Entry 7XFN (electron microscopy, 2.80 A resolution); this record covers chains H and J of the 10 polymer chains in the assembly.

== Chain H ==
Molecule: Histone H2B 1.1
Source organism: Xenopus laevis
Reference sequence: P02281 (H2B11_XENLA); residues -3 to 122 here correspond to UniProt positions 1-126 (UniProt number = residue number + 4)
Sequence (126 residues; each row starts with the number of its first residue; numbers below 1 keep their minus sign (Met-3 is residue -3)):
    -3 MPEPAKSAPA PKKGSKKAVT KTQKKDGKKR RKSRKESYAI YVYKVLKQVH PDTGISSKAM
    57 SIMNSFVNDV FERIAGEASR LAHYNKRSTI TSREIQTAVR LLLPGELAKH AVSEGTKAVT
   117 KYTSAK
Disordered / not traced: -3 to 29, 122
UniProt features mapped onto this chain:
  - modified residue: Lys2 (N6-acetyllysine), Lys9 (N6-acetyllysine), Ser11 (Phosphoserine), Lys12 (N6-acetyllysine), Lys17 (N6-acetyllysine)
  - glycosylation: Ser109 (O-linked (GlcNAc) serine)
  - cross-link: Lys117 (Glycyl lysine isopeptide (Lys-Gly) (interchain with G-Cter in ubiquitin))

== Chain J ==
Molecule: 152-nt DNA strand
Source organism: Xenopus laevis
Sequence (152 nucleotides; row label = number of the first residue in the row; numbers below 1 keep their minus sign (DC-74 is residue -74)):
   -74 CCTGGAGAAT CCCGGTGCCG AGGCCGCTCA ATTGGTCGTA GACAGCTCTA GCACCGCTTA
   -14 AACGCACGTA CGCGCTGTCC CCCGCGTTTT AACCGCCAAG GGGATTACTC CCTAGTCTCC
    46 AGGCACGTGC CAGATATATA CATCCTGTGC AT
Disordered / not traced: -74 to -73, 71-77

== Interface between chain H and chain J ==
Contacting residue pairs (15):
  Arg30(H) with DT30(J), salt bridge to the phosphate
  Glu32(H) with DA-45(J), sugar contact
  Tyr39(H) with DG-53(J), hydrogen bond to the phosphate; DG-52(J), phosphate contact
  Gly50(H) with DG-53(J), phosphate contact
  Ile51(H) with DA-54(J), sugar contact; DG-53(J), phosphate contact
  Ser52(H) with DA-54(J), phosphate contact
  Ser53(H) with DA-54(J), hydrogen bond to the phosphate
  Arg83(H) with DG-34(J), phosphate contact; DA-33(J), salt bridge to the phosphate
  Ser84(H) with DA-35(J), phosphate contact; DG-34(J), hydrogen bond to the phosphate
  Thr85(H) with DA-35(J), phosphate contact; DG-34(J), hydrogen bond to the phosphate
Other interface residues (no listed pair), chain H (11 interface residues in all): Lys82
Other interface residues (no listed pair), chain J (9 interface residues in all): DA29

== Overview ==
11 residues of chain H and 9 residues of chain J are in contact; the contacts include 4 hydrogen bonds and 2
salt bridges. Polar pairs include Tyr39(H)-DG-53(J), Ser53(H)-DA-54(J) and Ser84(H)-DG-34(J).
Here chain H is Histone H2B 1.1 and chain J is a 152-nt DNA strand, both from Xenopus laevis. Entry 7XFN
(Structure of nucleosome-DI complex (-55I, Apo state)) was determined by electron microscopy (same publication
as 7XFC, 7XFH, 7XFI, 7XFJ, 7XFL and 7XFM).
